PDB entry 6MPI | X-ray diffraction, 3.33 A resolution | chains A and D of the 23 polymer chains in the assembly

[Chain A]
Molecule: 16S rRNA
Organism: Thermus thermophilus HB8
Sequence (1507 nucleotides; each row starts with the number of its first residue; note: 46 numbers in that range are skipped by the numbering (no residue carries them; nothing is unmodelled there); a row labelled like 190A-190L holds insertion residues (190A, then the next letters in order)):
     5 UGGAGAGUUU GAUCCUGGCU CAGGGUGAAC GCUGGCGGCG UGCCUAAGAC AUGCAAGUCG
    65 UGCGGG
    73 CCGCGGGGUU UU
    88 ACUCCG
    95 UGGUC
   101 AGCGGCGGAC GGGUGAGUAA CGCGUGGGU
  129A G
   130 ACCUACCCGG AAGAGGGGGA CAACCCGGGG AAACUCGGGC UAAUCCCCCA UGUGGACCCG
   190 C
190A-190L CCCUUGGGGUGU
   191 GUCCAAAGGG CUUU
   216 GCCCGCUUCC GGAUGGGCCC GCGUCCCAUC AGCUAGUUGG UGGGGUAAUG GCCCACCAAG
   276 GCGACGACGG GUAGCCGGUC UGAGAGGAUG GCCGGCCACA GGGGCACUGA GACACGGGCC
   336 CCACUCCUAC GGGAGGCAGC AGUUAGGAAU CUUCCGCAAU GGGCGCAAGC CUGACGGAGC
   396 GACGCCGCUU GGAGGAAGAA GCCCUUCGGG GUGUAAACUC CUGAA
   442 CCCGGGACGA AACCCCCGAC GA
   474 GGGGACUGAC GGUACCGGG
   494 GUAAUAGCGC CGGCCAACUC CGUGCCAGCA GCCGCGGUAA UACGGAGGGC GCGAGCGUUA
   554 CCCGGAUUCA CUGGGCGUAA AGGGCGUGUA GGCGGCCUGG GGCGUCCCAU GUGAAAGACC
   614 ACGGCUCAAC CGUGGGGGAG CGUGGGAUAC GCUCAGGCUA GACGGUGGGA GAGGGUGGUG
   674 GAAUUCCCGG AGUAGCGGUG AAAUGCGCAG AUACCGGGAG GAACGCCGAU GGCGAAGGCA
   734 GCCACCUGGU CCACCCGUGA CGCUGAGGCG CGAAAGCGUG GGGAGCAAAC CGGAUUAGAU
   794 ACCCGGGUAG UCCACGCCCU AAACGAUGCG CGCUAGGUCU CUGGGUCU
   848 CCUGGGGGCC GAAGCUAACG CGUUAAGCGC GCCGCCUGGG GAGUACGGCC GCAAGGCUGA
   908 AACUCAAAGG AAUUGACGGG GGCCCGCACA AGCGGUGGAG CAUGUGGUUU AAUUCGAAGC
   968 AACGCGAAGA ACCUUACCAG GCCUUGACAU GCUAGGAACC CGGGUGAAAG CCUGGGGUGC
  1028 CCCGGGGAGC CCUAGCACAG GUGCUGCAUG GCCGUCGUCA GCUCGUGCCG UGAGGUGUUG
  1088 GGUUAAGUCC CGCAACGAGC GCAACCCCCG CCGUUAGUUG CCAGCGGUUC GGCCGGGCAC
  1148 UCUAACGGGA CUGCCCGCGA AA
  1171 GCGGGAGGAA GGAGGGGACG ACGUCUGGUC AGCAUGGCCC UUACGGCCUG GGCGACACAC
  1231 GUGCUACAAU GCCCACUACA AAGCGAUGCC ACCCGGCAAC GGGGAGCUAA UCGCAAAAAG
  1291 GUGGGCCCAG UUCGGAUUGG GGUCUGCAAC CCGACCCCAU GAAGCCGGAA UCGCUAGUAA
  1351 UCGCGGAUCA GCAUGCCGCG GUGAAUACGU UCCCGGGCCU UGUACACACC GCCCGUCACG
  1411 CCAUGGGAGC GGGCUCUACC CGAAGUCGCC GGG
  1446 AGCCUACGGG
  1459 CAGGCGCCGA GGGUAGGGCC CGUGACUGGG GCGAAGUCGU AACAAGGUAG CUGUACCGGA
  1519 AGGUGCGGCU GGAUCA
  1539 CUUUCU
Sequence notes: insertion (1540-1544)
Ion coordination: Mg2+ site 1 near G21 (its only coordinating residue here); Mg2+ site 2 near C48 (its only coordinating residue here); Mg2+ site 3 near A53 (its only coordinating residue here); Mg2+ site 4: G61, U62, G105; Mg2+ site 5: G69, G70, U98; Mg2+ site 6: A116, G117, G289; Mg2+ site 7: C121, G124, U125, G236; Mg2+ site 8: C174, C175; Mg2+ site 9 near A195 (its only coordinating residue here); Mg2+ site 10: G299, G558, U560; Mg2+ site 11 near A315 (its only coordinating residue here); Mg2+ site 12 near G326 (its only coordinating residue here); 47 more Mg2+ sites not listed
Residues lining bound ligands: paromomycin (PAR): G1405, U1406, C1407, A1408, C1409, C1490, G1491, A1492, A1493, G1494, U1495, C1496

[Chain D]
Molecule: 30S ribosomal protein S4
Organism: Thermus thermophilus HB8
UniProt: P80373 (RS4_THET8); numbering as in UniProt (aligned over 1-209)
Amino-acid sequence (209 residues; numbered 1 to 209; the number before each row is that of its first residue):
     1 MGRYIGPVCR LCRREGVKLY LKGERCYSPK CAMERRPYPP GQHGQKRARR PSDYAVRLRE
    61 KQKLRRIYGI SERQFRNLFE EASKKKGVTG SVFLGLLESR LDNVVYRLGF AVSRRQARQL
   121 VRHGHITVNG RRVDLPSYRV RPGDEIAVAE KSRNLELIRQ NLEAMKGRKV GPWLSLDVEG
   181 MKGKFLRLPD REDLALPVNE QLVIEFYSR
Unresolved in the structure: 1
Ion coordination: Zn2+: Cys9, Cys12, Cys26, Cys31
Curated features (UniProtKB/Swiss-Prot):
  - binding site (Zn(2+)): Cys9, Cys12, Cys26, Cys31

[Interface between chain A and chain D]
Pairs across the interface - 103 pairs, chain A then chain D:
  U5(A) - Ser83(D)  base contact
  U5(A) - Gly87(D)  base contact
  A8(A) - Glu205(D)  hydrogen bond to the base
  A8(A) - Ser208(D)  base contact
  A8(A) - Arg209(D)  base contact
  A26(A) - Arg209(D)  hydrogen bond to the sugar
  G28(A) - Arg76(D)  salt bridge to the phosphate
  C400(A) - Arg73(D)  salt bridge to the phosphate
  C401(A) - Arg73(D)  salt bridge to the phosphate
  C401(A) - Asn77(D)  hydrogen bond to the phosphate
  G402(A) - Gln74(D)  phosphate contact
  G402(A) - Leu135(D)  sugar contact
  G402(A) - Ser137(D)  hydrogen bond to the phosphate
  C403(A) - Gln74(D)  phosphate contact
  C403(A) - Arg122(D)  hydrogen bond to the sugar
  C403(A) - Pro136(D)  phosphate contact
  C403(A) - Ser137(D)  hydrogen bond to the phosphate
  U404(A) - Gly2(D)  base contact
  U404(A) - Arg3(D)  salt bridge to the phosphate
  U404(A) - Arg118(D)  salt bridge to the phosphate
  U404(A) - Arg122(D)  phosphate contact
  U405(A) - Gly2(D)  hydrogen bond to the base
  U405(A) - Ile5(D)  phosphate contact
  G406(A) - Ile5(D)  sugar contact
  G406(A) - Gln119(D)  base contact
  G407(A) - Ile5(D)  phosphate contact
  G407(A) - Arg115(D)  salt bridge to the phosphate
  A408(A) - Lys22(D)  phosphate contact
  C418(A) - Gln42(D)  sugar contact
  G425(A) - Gln42(D)  base contact
  G426(A) - Arg36(D)  salt bridge to the phosphate
  G426(A) - Tyr38(D)  hydrogen bond to the phosphate
  G426(A) - Gly41(D)  hydrogen bond to the sugar
  G426(A) - Gln42(D)  hydrogen bond to the sugar
  U427(A) - Arg13(D)  salt bridge to the phosphate
  U427(A) - Arg36(D)  salt bridge to the phosphate
  U427(A) - Pro40(D)  phosphate contact
  U427(A) - Gly41(D)  phosphate contact
  G428(A) - Pro7(D)  phosphate contact
  G428(A) - Arg10(D)  salt bridge to the phosphate
  G428(A) - Arg13(D)  phosphate contact
  G428(A) - Arg36(D)  hydrogen bond to the sugar
  U429(A) - Arg13(D)  salt bridge to the phosphate
  U429(A) - Lys22(D)  hydrogen bond to the phosphate
  U429(A) - Arg25(D)  hydrogen bond to the sugar
  U429(A) - Ala32(D)  phosphate contact
  U429(A) - Arg36(D)  salt bridge to the phosphate
  A430(A) - Pro7(D)  phosphate contact
  A430(A) - Val8(D)  hydrogen bond to the phosphate
  A430(A) - Cys9(D)  hydrogen bond to the phosphate
  A430(A) - Lys22(D)  salt bridge to the phosphate
  U437(A) - Gln119(D)  base contact
  U437(A) - His123(D)  hydrogen bond to the sugar
  U437(A) - His125(D)  hydrogen bond to the phosphate
  U437(A) - Leu155(D)  phosphate contact
  G438(A) - His123(D)  sugar contact
  G438(A) - His125(D)  phosphate contact
  C489(A) - Arg132(D)  salt bridge to the phosphate
  G490(A) - Arg132(D)  salt bridge to the phosphate
  A496(A) - Gln119(D)  base contact
  C508(A) - Tyr54(D)  sugar contact
  C508(A) - Arg209(D)  salt bridge to the phosphate
  A509(A) - Ser52(D)  hydrogen bond to the phosphate
  A509(A) - Tyr54(D)  sugar contact
  A509(A) - Ala55(D)  sugar contact
  A509(A) - Arg59(D)  sugar contact
  C511(A) - His43(D)  hydrogen bond to the sugar
  U512(A) - Gln42(D)  hydrogen bond to the sugar
  U512(A) - His43(D)  sugar contact
  U512(A) - Lys46(D)  salt bridge to the phosphate
  G540(A) - Gln42(D)  hydrogen bond to the base
  G541(A) - Gly41(D)  sugar contact
  G541(A) - Gln42(D)  hydrogen bond to the sugar
  G542(A) - Arg10(D)  salt bridge to the phosphate
  G542(A) - Arg14(D)  sugar contact
  G542(A) - Pro40(D)  phosphate contact
  G542(A) - Gly41(D)  sugar contact
  C543(A) - Arg10(D)  salt bridge to the phosphate
  C543(A) - Arg14(D)  salt bridge to the phosphate
  C543(A) - Arg59(D)  phosphate contact
  G544(A) - Arg59(D)  salt bridge to the phosphate
  G544(A) - Gln62(D)  hydrogen bond to the phosphate
  G544(A) - Arg66(D)  salt bridge to the phosphate
  C545(A) - Lys61(D)  salt bridge to the phosphate
  C545(A) - Gln62(D)  hydrogen bond to the phosphate
  C545(A) - Arg65(D)  salt bridge to the phosphate
  C545(A) - Glu72(D)  phosphate contact
  G546(A) - Tyr4(D)  base contact
  G546(A) - Arg65(D)  salt bridge to the phosphate
  G546(A) - Ser71(D)  phosphate contact
  G546(A) - Glu72(D)  hydrogen bond to the phosphate
  G546(A) - Arg73(D)  hydrogen bond to the phosphate
  A547(A) - Gly2(D)  hydrogen bond to the phosphate
  A547(A) - Arg3(D)  salt bridge to the phosphate
  G616(A) - Arg141(D)  salt bridge to the phosphate
  U619(A) - Arg131(D)  sugar contact
  U619(A) - Arg132(D)  base contact
  U619(A) - Val133(D)  base contact
  U619(A) - Asp134(D)  hydrogen bond to the base
  U619(A) - Leu135(D)  base contact
  C620(A) - Leu135(D)  base contact
  C620(A) - Ser137(D)  base contact
  C620(A) - Tyr138(D)  sugar contact
Interface residues without a listed pair, chain A (47 interface residues in all): C419, C436, A439, G491, A499, C613, A614
Interface residues without a listed pair, chain D (64 interface residues in all): Gly6, Gln45, Arg57, Leu58, Lys84, Lys85, Lys151, Glu156, Leu157

[In short]
47 residues of chain A and 64 residues of chain D are in contact, with 28 hydrogen bonds and 27 salt bridges.
Polar contacts include A8(A)-Glu205(D), U405(A)-Gly2(D) and G540(A)-Gln42(D). Ligands of chain A: paromomycin.
Curated annotation (UniProt) lists 4 Zn2+-binding residues on chain D.
Here chain A is 16S rRNA and chain D is 30S ribosomal protein S4, both from Thermus thermophilus HB8. Entry
6MPI (Structure of the Thermus thermophilus 30S ribosomal subunit complexed with a 2-thiocytidine (s2C32) and
inosine (I34) ...) was determined by X-ray diffraction, deposited together with 6DTI, 6MKN and 6MPF.
